Entry 7R4H (electron microscopy, 2.34 A resolution); this record covers chains B and C of the 7 polymer chains in the assembly.

== Chain B ==
Name: AP-1 complex subunit beta-1
Source organism: Homo sapiens
UniProt: Q10567 (AP1B1_HUMAN); residues 1-584 here = UniProt positions 1-584
Sequence (584 residues; row label = number of the first residue in the row):
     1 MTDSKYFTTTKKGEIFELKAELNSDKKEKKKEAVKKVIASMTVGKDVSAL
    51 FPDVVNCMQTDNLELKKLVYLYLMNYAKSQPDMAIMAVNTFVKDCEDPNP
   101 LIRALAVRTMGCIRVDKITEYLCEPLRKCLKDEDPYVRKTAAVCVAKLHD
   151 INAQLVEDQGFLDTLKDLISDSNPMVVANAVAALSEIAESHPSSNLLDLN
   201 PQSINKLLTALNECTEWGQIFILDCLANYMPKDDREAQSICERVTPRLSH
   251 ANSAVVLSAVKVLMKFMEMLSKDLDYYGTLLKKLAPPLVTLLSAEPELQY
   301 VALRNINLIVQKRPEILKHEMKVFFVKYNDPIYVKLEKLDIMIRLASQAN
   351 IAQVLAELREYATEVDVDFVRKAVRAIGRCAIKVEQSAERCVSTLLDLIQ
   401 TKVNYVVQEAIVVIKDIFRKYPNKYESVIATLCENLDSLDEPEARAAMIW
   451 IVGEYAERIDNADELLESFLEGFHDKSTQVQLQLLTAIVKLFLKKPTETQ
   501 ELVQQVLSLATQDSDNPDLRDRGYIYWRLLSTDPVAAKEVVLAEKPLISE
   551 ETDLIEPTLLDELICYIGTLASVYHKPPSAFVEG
Not modelled in the structure: 1-13, 584
Construct notes: engineered mutation Arg359 (Lys in Q10567), Lys476 (Glu in Q10567)
UniProt features mapped onto this chain:
  - modified residue: Lys318 (N6-acetyllysine), Tyr574 (3'-nitrotyrosine)
  - natural variant: Cys144 (C144R: In KIDAR)

== Chain C ==
Name: ADP-ribosylation factor 1
Source organism: Homo sapiens
UniProt: P84077 (ARF1_HUMAN); numbering as in UniProt (aligned over 17-181)
Sequence (165 residues; each row starts with the number of its first residue):
    17 EMRILMVGLDAAGKTTILYKLKLGEIVTTIPTIGFNVETVEYKNISFTVW
    67 DVGGLDKIRPLWRHYFQNTQGLIFVVDSNDRERVNEAREELMRMLAEDEL
   117 RDAVLLVFANKQDLPNAMNAAEITDKLGLHSLRHRNWYIQATCATSGDGL
   167 YEGLDWLSNQLRNQK
Construct notes: engineered mutation Leu71 (Gln in P84077)
UniProt features mapped onto this chain:
  - binding site (GTP): Gly24 to Thr32, Asn126 to Asp129, Ala160
  - natural variant: Tyr35 (Y35H: In PVNH8), Arg99 (R99H: In PVNH8; uncertain significance), Lys127 (K127E: In PVNH8)
Metal / ion sites: Mg2+: Leu25 (together with GTP)
Small-molecule neighbours: GTP (guanosine-5'-triphosphate): Leu25, Asp26, Ala27, Ala28, Gly29, Lys30, Thr31, Thr32, Ile42, Thr45, Ile46, Pro47, Thr48, Asp67, Gly69, Gly70, Leu71, Lys127, Ala160, Thr161

== How chain B and chain C interact ==
Residue-residue contacts (37):
  Asn23(B) with His80(C), hydrogen bond; Gln83(C); Asn84(C)
  Asp25(B) with Glu17(C); Met18(C); Thr64(C)
  Pro52(B) with Arg79(C); His80(C)
  Asp53(B) with His80(C), salt bridge
  Val55(B) with Phe51(C)
  Asn56(B) with Phe51(C); Trp66(C); His80(C), hydrogen bond; Tyr81(C), hydrogen bond
  Met58(B) with Phe51(C), hydrophobic
  Gln59(B) with Phe51(C), hydrogen bond (side chain-backbone); Asn52(C); Val53(C), hydrogen bond (side chain-backbone)
  Met83(B) with Leu77(C); Arg79(C)
  Ile85(B) with Ile49(C); Leu77(C), hydrophobic
  Met86(B) with Gly50(C); Phe51(C); Leu77(C), hydrophobic
  Val88(B) with Ile49(C), hydrophobic
  Asn89(B) with Ile46(C); Thr48(C), hydrogen bond; Ile49(C); Gly50(C); Phe51(C), hydrogen bond (side chain-backbone); Asn52(C), hydrogen bond
  Thr90(B) with Phe51(C)
  Val92(B) with Ile46(C), hydrophobic
  Lys93(B) with Tyr35(C); Asn52(C)
  Tyr121(B) with Lys73(C), hydrogen bond
Also at the interface, not in a pair above, chain B (18 interface residues in all): Ala87
Also at the interface, not in a pair above, chain C (20 interface residues in all): Glu54

== Overview ==
The interface between chain B and chain C involves 18 residues on one side and 20 on the other, with 9
hydrogen bonds and 1 salt bridge. Polar contacts include Asp53(B)-His80(C), Asn23(B)-His80(C) and
Asn56(B)-His80(C). Chain C binds GTP.
Chain B is AP-1 complex subunit beta-1 and chain C is ADP-ribosylation factor 1, both from Homo sapiens; the
structure, phospho-STING binding to adaptor protein complex-1, was determined by electron microscopy.
